3JWN - chains C and E of the 5 polymer chains in the assembly; structure by X-ray diffraction, 2.69 A resolution.

# Chain C
Protein: Chaperone protein fimC
Source organism: Escherichia coli
UniProt: P31697 (FIMC_ECOLI); residues 1-205 here correspond to UniProt positions 37-241 (UniProt number = residue number + 36)
Amino-acid sequence (205 residues; numbered 1 to 205; the number before each row is that of its first residue):
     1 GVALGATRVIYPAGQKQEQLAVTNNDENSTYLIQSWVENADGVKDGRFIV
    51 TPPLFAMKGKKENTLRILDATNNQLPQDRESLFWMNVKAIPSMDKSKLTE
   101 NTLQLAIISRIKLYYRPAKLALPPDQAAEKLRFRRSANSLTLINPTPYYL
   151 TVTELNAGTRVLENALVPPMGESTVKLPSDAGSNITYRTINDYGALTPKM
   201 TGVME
Not modelled in the structure: 94-99

# Chain E
Protein: Protein fimF
Source organism: Escherichia coli
UniProt: P08189 (FIMF_ECOLI); residues 1-154 here correspond to UniProt positions 23-176 (UniProt number = residue number + 22)
Amino-acid sequence (154 residues; numbered 1 to 154; the number before each row is that of its first residue):
     1 ADSTITIRGYVRDNGCSVAAESTNFTVDLMENAAKQFNNIGATTPVVPFR
    51 ILLSPCGNAVSAVKVGFTGVADSHNANLLALENTVSAAAGLGIQLLNEQQ
   101 NQIPLNAPSSALSWTTLTPGKPNTLNFYARLMATQVPVTAGHINATATFT
   151 LEYQ
Sequence notes: conflict Ala89 (Ser111 in P08189)
Cystine bridges: Cys16-Cys56
Swiss-Prot annotation at these positions:
  - site: Tyr153 (Required for stability and transport)

# Chain C / chain E interface
Pairs across the interface (66; chain C residue first):
  Gly1(C) - Ser17(E)  hydrogen bond (backbone-side chain)
  Gly1(C) - Val18(E)
  Val2(C) - Cys16(E)
  Val2(C) - Ser17(E)
  Val2(C) - Val18(E)  hydrogen bond (backbone-backbone)
  Ala3(C) - Cys16(E)
  Ala3(C) - Ser17(E)
  Leu4(C) - Asn14(E)  hydrogen bond (backbone-side chain)
  Leu4(C) - Gly15(E)
  Gly5(C) - Asn14(E)
  Ala6(C) - Arg12(E)
  Thr7(C) - Asn14(E)
  Thr7(C) - Gly15(E)
  Arg8(C) - Gln154(E)  hydrogen bond (side chain-backbone)
  Asn25(C) - Ser17(E)
  Asn25(C) - Pro55(E)
  Trp84(C) - Glu152(E)
  Lys88(C) - Thr148(E)
  Glu100(C) - Asn24(E)
  Glu100(C) - Phe25(E)
  Asn101(C) - Asn24(E)
  Asn101(C) - Phe25(E)  hydrogen bond (backbone-backbone)
  Asn101(C) - His142(E)
  Asn101(C) - Ile143(E)  hydrogen bond (side chain-backbone)
  Asn101(C) - Asn144(E)  hydrogen bond (backbone-side chain)
  Thr102(C) - Thr23(E)
  Thr102(C) - Ile143(E)
  Thr102(C) - Asn144(E)
  Thr102(C) - Ala145(E)  hydrogen bond (backbone-backbone)
  Leu103(C) - Ser22(E)
  Leu103(C) - Thr23(E)  hydrogen bond (backbone-backbone)
  Leu103(C) - Leu95(E)  hydrophobic
  Leu103(C) - Ala145(E)
  Leu103(C) - Ala147(E)
  Gln104(C) - Ala145(E)
  Gln104(C) - Thr146(E)  hydrogen bond (backbone-side chain)
  Gln104(C) - Ala147(E)  hydrogen bond (backbone-backbone)
  Leu105(C) - Phe49(E)  hydrophobic
  Leu105(C) - Ala147(E)
  Ala106(C) - Ala147(E)  hydrogen bond (backbone-backbone)
  Ala106(C) - Thr148(E)
  Ala106(C) - Phe149(E)  hydrogen bond (backbone-backbone)
  Ile107(C) - Val18(E)  hydrophobic
  Ile107(C) - Ala20(E)  hydrophobic
  Ile107(C) - Phe149(E)
  Ile108(C) - Thr148(E)
  Ile108(C) - Phe149(E)  hydrogen bond (backbone-backbone)
  Ile108(C) - Thr150(E)
  Ile108(C) - Leu151(E)  hydrogen bond (backbone-backbone)
  Ser109(C) - Leu151(E)
  Arg110(C) - Leu151(E)  hydrogen bond (backbone-backbone)
  Arg110(C) - Glu152(E)  salt bridge
  Arg110(C) - Tyr153(E)  hydrogen bond (backbone-backbone)
  Ile111(C) - Tyr153(E)  hydrophobic
  Lys112(C) - Gln154(E)  hydrogen bond (side chain-backbone)
  Thr151(C) - Gln154(E)
  Val152(C) - Gln154(E)
  Thr153(C) - Gln154(E)  hydrogen bond
  Asn164(C) - Ala62(E)
  Asn164(C) - Gln154(E)  hydrogen bond
  Asp192(C) - Arg12(E)
  Tyr193(C) - Arg12(E)
  Tyr193(C) - Asp13(E)  hydrogen bond (backbone-backbone)
  Gly194(C) - Asp13(E)
  Gly194(C) - Ala59(E)
  Ala195(C) - Asp13(E)
Also at the interface, not in a pair above, chain E (40 interface residues in all): Tyr10, Val11, Ala19, Glu21, Ser54, Ser61, Phe67, Leu79, Ser109, Ala129

# In short
Chain C and chain E form an interface of 32 and 40 residues respectively; the contacts include 21 hydrogen
bonds and 1 salt bridge. Polar pairs include Arg110(C)-Glu152(E), Gly1(C)-Ser17(E) and Leu4(C)-Asn14(E).
Here chain C is Chaperone protein fimC and chain E is Protein fimF, both from Escherichia coli. Entry 3JWN
(Complex of FimC, FimF, FimG and FimH) was determined by X-ray diffraction.
